5XX7 - chain A; structure by X-ray diffraction, 1.38 A resolution.

# Chain A
Molecule: Pancreatic trypsin inhibitor
Source organism: Bos taurus
UniProtKB: P00974 (BPT1_BOVIN); residues 1-58 here correspond to UniProt positions 36-93 (UniProt number = residue number + 35)
Sequence (58 residues; each row starts with the number of its first residue):
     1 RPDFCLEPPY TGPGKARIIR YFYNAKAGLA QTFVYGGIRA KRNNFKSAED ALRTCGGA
Differences from the reference sequence: engineered mutation Gly-14 (Cys49 in P00974), Ala-30 (Cys65 in P00974), Ile-38 (Cys73 in P00974), Ala-51 (Cys86 in P00974), Leu-52 (Met87 in P00974)
Curated features (UniProtKB/Swiss-Prot):
  - site: Lys-15, Ala-16 (Reactive bond for trypsin)
Disulfide bonds: Cys-5/Cys-55

# Summary
Chain A is Pancreatic trypsin inhibitor (Bos taurus); the structure, Hetero-micro-seeding: Crystal structure
of BPTI-[5,55]C14GA38I variant using micro-seeds from -C14GA38I variant, was determined by X-ray diffraction
(same publication as 5XX6 and 5XX8).
